Entry 4LOK (X-ray diffraction, 2.07 A resolution); this record covers chains A and B.

== Chain A (and B) ==
Molecule: Stimulator of interferon genes protein
Organism: Mus musculus
Notes: fragment: c-di-GMP-binding domain; chain B of this document is another copy of the same molecule, construct and numbering; everything in this record applies to it too
UniProtKB: Q3TBT3 (STING_MOUSE); residue numbers follow UniProt; this construct covers 154-340
Chain sequence (188 residues; each row starts with the number of its first residue):
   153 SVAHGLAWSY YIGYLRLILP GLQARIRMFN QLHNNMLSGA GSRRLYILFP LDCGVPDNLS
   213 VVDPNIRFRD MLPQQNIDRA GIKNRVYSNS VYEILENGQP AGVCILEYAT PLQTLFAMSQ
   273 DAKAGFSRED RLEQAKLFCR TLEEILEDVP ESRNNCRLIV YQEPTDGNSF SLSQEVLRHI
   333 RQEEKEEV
Disordered / not traced: 153, 335-340 (chain B: 153-154, 335-340)
Sequence notes: expression tag (153)
Ligand contacts: 1YD (2-amino-9-[(2R,3R,3aR,5S,7aS,9R,10R,10aR,12R,14aS)-9-(6-amino-9H-purin-9-yl)-3,5,10,12-tetrahydroxy-5,12-dioxidooctahydro-2H,7H-difuro[3,2-d:3',2'-j][1,3,7,9,2,8]tetraoxadiphosphacyclododecin-2-yl]-1,9-dihydro-6H-purin-6-one): S161, Y162, G165, Y166, R231, I234, R237, V238, Y239, S240, E259, T262, P263, T266
What the authors report for this chain:
  - binding site for 1YD: T262

== Chain A / chain B interface ==
Residue-residue contacts (61; chain A residue first):
  V154(A) with G157(B)
  H156(A) with A276(B)
  G157(A) with L158(B); M270(B)
  L158(A) with S161(B)
  W160(A) with T266(B); M270(B), hydrophobic; D273(B); A276(B)
  S161(A) with T266(B)
  I164(A) with A269(B), hydrophobic
  P208(A) with A232(B)
  D209(A) with D230(B); R231(B), salt bridge; A232(B), hydrogen bond (side chain-backbone); G233(B), hydrogen bond (backbone-backbone)
  N210(A) with D230(B), hydrogen bond; K235(B)
  F220(A) with K235(B)
  M223(A) with K235(B)
  Q226(A) with V238(B)
  D230(A) with D209(B)
  R231(A) with D209(B), salt bridge; T262(B); Q265(B), hydrogen bond
  A232(A) with V207(B), hydrophobic; P208(B); D209(B), hydrogen bond (backbone-side chain); E259(B); Y260(B), hydrogen bond (backbone-backbone); T262(B)
  G233(A) with D209(B), hydrogen bond (backbone-backbone); S242(B); Y244(B), hydrogen bond (backbone-side chain); L258(B)
  I234(A) with S240(B); S242(B); E259(B)
  K235(A) with N210(B); F220(B); M223(B); S242(B), hydrogen bond (backbone-side chain)
  N236(A) with M223(B)
  V238(A) with Q226(B); V238(B), hydrophobic
  S240(A) with I234(B)
  S242(A) with G233(B); I234(B); K235(B), hydrogen bond (side chain-backbone)
  Y244(A) with G233(B), hydrogen bond (side chain-backbone)
  E259(A) with A232(B); I234(B)
  Y260(A) with A232(B), hydrogen bond (backbone-backbone)
  T262(A) with R231(B); A232(B)
  Q265(A) with R231(B), hydrogen bond
  T266(A) with S161(B)
  A269(A) with I164(B), hydrophobic
  M270(A) with W160(B), hydrophobic
  D273(A) with W160(B)
  A276(A) with W160(B)
Interface residues without a listed pair, chain A (39 interface residues in all): V207, L211, R237, N241, L258, K275
Interface residues without a listed pair, chain B (39 interface residues in all): H156, L211, N236, R237, N241, K275, E299

== Overview ==
The chain A/chain B interface involves 39 residues from each chain; the contacts include 13 hydrogen bonds and
2 salt bridges. Polar pairs include D209(A)-R231(B), D209(A)-A232(B) and N210(A)-D230(B). Chain A binds
compound 1YD. From the paper: a binding site for 1YD at T262(A).
Both chains are Stimulator of interferon genes protein (Mus musculus). Entry 4LOK (Crystal structure of mSting
in complex with c[G(3',5')pA(3',5')p]) was determined by X-ray diffraction (same publication as 4LOL, 4LOH,
4LOI and 4LOJ).
